Entry 7Q3R (X-ray diffraction, 1.92 A resolution); this record covers chains A and G of the 3 polymer chains in the assembly.

# Chain A
Name: Spike glycoprotein
Source organism: Severe acute respiratory syndrome coronavirus 2
UniProt: A0A6H2EIN2 (A0A6H2EIN2_SARS2); residue numbers follow UniProt; this construct covers 331-528
Sequence (198 residues; row label = number of the first residue in the row):
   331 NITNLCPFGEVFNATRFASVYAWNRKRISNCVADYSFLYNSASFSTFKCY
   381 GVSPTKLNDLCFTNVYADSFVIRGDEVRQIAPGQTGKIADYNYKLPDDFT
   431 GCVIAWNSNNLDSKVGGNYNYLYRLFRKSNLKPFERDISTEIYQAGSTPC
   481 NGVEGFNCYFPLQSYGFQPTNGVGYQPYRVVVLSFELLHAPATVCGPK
Disordered / not traced: 331-333, 371-372
Cystine bridges: Cys336-Cys361, Cys379-Cys432, Cys391-Cys525, Cys480-Cys488
Covalently attached groups: N-acetylglucosamine (NAG) linked to Asn343

# Chain G
Name: Vhh-G09
Source organism: Vicugna pacos
Notes: antibody fragment or engineered binder
Sequence (135 residues; each row starts with the number of its first residue; numbers below 1 keep their minus sign (Ala-2 is residue -2)):
    -2 AMAEVQLVESGGGTVQPGGSLRLSCEVSGTGFTINAMGWDRQAPGKQREL
    48 VATITRGDRIHYADSVKGRFAISRDKDKNTVYLEMNNLKPEDTAVYYCDV
    98 AAFDSSDYEVLDSWGQGTQVTVSSAAAHHHHHHHH
Disordered / not traced: -2 to 0, 122-132
Cystine bridges: Cys22-Cys95

# Interface between chain A and chain G
Residue-residue contacts (41; chain A residue first):
  Arg346(A) - Glu1(G)
  Arg346(A) - Val107(G)
  Arg346(A) - Leu108(G)
  Arg346(A) - Asp109(G)  hydrogen bond (side chain-backbone)
  Phe347(A) - Val107(G)
  Ala348(A) - Val107(G)
  Ser349(A) - Asn32(G)
  Tyr351(A) - Asn32(G)  hydrogen bond
  Tyr351(A) - Arg53(G)  hydrogen bond
  Tyr351(A) - Phe100(G)
  Ala352(A) - Phe100(G)  hydrophobic
  Ala352(A) - Tyr105(G)
  Asn354(A) - Asp104(G)
  Asn354(A) - Tyr105(G)  hydrogen bond (side chain-backbone)
  Asn354(A) - Glu106(G)
  Lys444(A) - Asp37(G)  salt bridge
  Lys444(A) - Asp96(G)  salt bridge
  Val445(A) - Gln44(G)
  Val445(A) - Arg45(G)
  Val445(A) - Glu46(G)
  Val445(A) - Leu47(G)  hydrogen bond (backbone-backbone)
  Gly446(A) - Leu47(G)
  Gly447(A) - Leu47(G)
  Tyr449(A) - Leu47(G)  hydrophobic
  Tyr449(A) - Thr50(G)
  Tyr449(A) - Thr52(G)
  Tyr449(A) - His58(G)
  Asn450(A) - Asn32(G)
  Asn450(A) - Ala33(G)
  Asn450(A) - Asp96(G)  hydrogen bond
  Asn450(A) - Ala98(G)
  Leu452(A) - Asn32(G)
  Leu452(A) - Arg53(G)
  Arg466(A) - Tyr105(G)
  Ile468(A) - Arg53(G)
  Thr470(A) - Arg53(G)
  Phe490(A) - Arg53(G)
  Phe490(A) - Gly54(G)
  Phe490(A) - Arg56(G)
  Leu492(A) - Arg53(G)
  Leu492(A) - Arg56(G)
Also at the interface, not in a pair above, chain A (23 interface residues in all): Trp353, Glu484, Gln493, Ser494
Also at the interface, not in a pair above, chain G (24 interface residues in all): Trp111

# Overview
The interface between chain A and chain G involves 23 residues on one side and 24 on the other; the contacts
include 6 hydrogen bonds and 2 salt bridges. Polar contacts include Lys444(A)-Asp37(G), Lys444(A)-Asp96(G) and
Arg346(A)-Asp109(G). N-acetylglucosamine is covalently linked to Asn343(A).
Here chain A is Spike glycoprotein (Severe acute respiratory syndrome coronavirus 2) and chain G is Vhh-G09
(Vicugna pacos). Entry 7Q3R (Crystal structure of SARS-CoV-2 RBD in complex with the neutralizing nanobodies
VHH-F04 and VHH-G09) was determined by X-ray diffraction.
